Entry 7AGF (electron microscopy, 3.10 A resolution); this record covers chains A and D of the 6 polymer chains in the assembly.

Chain A:
Protein: Fiber
Organism: Human adenovirus B serotype 7
UniProtKB: Q5EY45 (Q5EY45_ADE07); numbering as in UniProt (aligned over 117-325)
Sequence (213 residues; each row starts with the number of its first residue):
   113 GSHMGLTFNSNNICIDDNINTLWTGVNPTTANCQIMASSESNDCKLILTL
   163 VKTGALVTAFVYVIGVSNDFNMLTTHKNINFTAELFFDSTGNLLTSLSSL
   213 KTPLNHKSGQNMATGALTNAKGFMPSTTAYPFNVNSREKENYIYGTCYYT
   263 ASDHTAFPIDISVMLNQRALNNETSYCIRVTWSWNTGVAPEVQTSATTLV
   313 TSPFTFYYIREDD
Unresolved in the structure: 113-127
Sequence notes: expression tag (113-116)

Chain D:
Protein: Desmoglein-2
Organism: Homo sapiens
UniProtKB: Q14126 (DSG2_HUMAN); residues 100-337 here correspond to UniProt positions 149-386 (UniProt number = residue number + 49)
Sequence (243 residues; each row starts with the number of its first residue):
    95 QGAMEVLDINDNEPVFTQDVFVGSVEELSAAHTLVMKINATDADEPNTLN
   145 SKISYRIVSLEPAYPPVFYLNKDTGEIYTTSVTLDREEHSSYTLTVEARD
   195 GNGEVTDKPVKQAQVQIRILDVNDNIPVVENKVLEGMVEENQVNVEVTRI
   245 KVFDADEIGSDNWLANFTFASGNEGGYFHIETDAQTNEGIVTLIKEVDYE
   295 EMKNLDFSVIVANKAAFHKSIRSKYKPTPIPIKVKVKNVKEGI
Unresolved in the structure: 95-99, 331-337
Sequence notes: expression tag (95-99)

How chain A and chain D interact:
Residue-residue contacts - 16 pairs, chain A then chain D:
  Asp265(A) - Lys313(D)
  Asp265(A) - Arg316(D)  salt bridge
  His266(A) - Lys313(D)
  Thr267(A) - Lys313(D)
  Thr267(A) - Arg316(D)
  Ala268(A) - Ser317(D)  hydrogen bond (backbone-side chain)
  Phe269(A) - Arg316(D)
  Phe269(A) - Ser317(D)
  Pro270(A) - Ser317(D)
  Asn297(A) - Lys320(D)  hydrogen bond (backbone-side chain)
  Gly299(A) - Tyr319(D)
  Gly299(A) - Lys320(D)
  Gly299(A) - Pro321(D)
  Val300(A) - Tyr319(D)  hydrophobic
  Ala301(A) - Arg316(D)  hydrogen bond (backbone-side chain)
  Pro302(A) - Arg316(D)  hydrogen bond (backbone-side chain)
Also at the interface, not in a pair above, chain A (13 interface residues in all): Thr298, Glu303
Also at the interface, not in a pair above, chain D (7 interface residues in all): Phe311
From the paper, about this interface:
  - pairs named by the authors: Val300(A)-Arg316(D), Ala301(A)-Arg316(D), Pro302(A)-Arg316(D)
  - hot spots on chain A (mutagenesis) - F269A: decreased binding to DSG2
  - interface residues, chain D: Ser317(D), Lys320(D)

Summary:
The interface between chain A and chain D involves 13 residues on one side and 7 on the other, with 4 hydrogen
bonds and 1 salt bridge. Among the polar pairs are Asp265(A)-Arg316(D), Ala268(A)-Ser317(D) and
Asn297(A)-Lys320(D). The paper describes contacts between Val300(A) and Arg316(D), Ala301(A) and Arg316(D) and
Pro302(A) and Arg316(D). From the paper: F269A of chain A reduces binding to DSG2; interface residues
Ser317(D) and Lys320(D).
Here chain A is Fiber (Human adenovirus B serotype 7) and chain D is Desmoglein-2 (Homo sapiens). Entry 7AGF
(HAd7 knob in complex with 3 EC2-EC3 modules of DSG-2) was determined by electron microscopy (same publication
as 7AGG).
